8RVP - chains 1 and Z of the 34 polymer chains in the assembly; structure by electron microscopy, 2.28 A resolution.

Chain 1:
Name: Proteasome subunit beta type-6
From: Saccharomyces cerevisiae
UniProtKB: P23724 (PSB6_YEAST); residues -18 to 222 here correspond to UniProt positions 1-241 (UniProt number = residue number + 19)
Chain sequence (241 residues; row label = number of the first residue in the row; numbers below 1 keep their minus sign (Met-18 is residue -18)):
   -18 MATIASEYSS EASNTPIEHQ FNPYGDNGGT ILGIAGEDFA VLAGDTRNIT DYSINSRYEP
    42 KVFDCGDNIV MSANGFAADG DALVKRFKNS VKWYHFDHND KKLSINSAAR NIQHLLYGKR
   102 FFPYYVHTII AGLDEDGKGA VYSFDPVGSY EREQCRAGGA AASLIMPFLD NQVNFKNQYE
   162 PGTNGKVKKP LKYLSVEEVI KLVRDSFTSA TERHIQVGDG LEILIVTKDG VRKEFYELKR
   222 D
Unresolved in the structure: -18 to 0, 158-169

Chain Z:
Name: Proteasome subunit beta type-5
From: Saccharomyces cerevisiae
Notes: EC 3.4.25.1
UniProtKB: P30656 (PSB5_YEAST); residues 1-287 here = UniProt positions 1-287
Chain sequence (287 residues; each row starts with the number of its first residue):
     1 MQAIADSFSV PNRLVKELQY DNEQNLESDF VTGASQFQRL APSLTVPPIA SPQQFLRAHT
    61 DDSRNPDCKI KIAHGTTTLA FRFQGGIIVA VDSRATAGNW VASQTVKKVI EINPFLLGTM
   121 AGGAADCQFW ETWLGSQCRL HELREKERIS VAAASKILSN LVYQYKGAGL SMGTMICGYT
   181 RKEGPTIYYV DSDGTRLKGD IFCVGSGQTF AYGVLDSNYK WDLSVEDALY LGKRSILAAA
   241 HRDAYSGGSV NLYHVTEDGW IYHGNHDVGE LFWKVKEEEG SFNNVIG
Unresolved in the structure: 11-12, 96, 240-249, 266-287

How chain 1 and chain Z interact:
Contacting residue pairs (76):
  Gln1(1) - Ile49(Z)
  Asn3(1) - His59(Z)  hydrogen bond
  Pro4(1) - Phe55(Z)  hydrophobic
  Tyr5(1) - His59(Z)
  Asp7(1) - Asn65(Z)  hydrogen bond
  Asn55(1) - Cys68(Z)
  Arg67(1) - Ser28(Z)  hydrogen bond (side chain-backbone)
  Arg67(1) - Phe30(Z)
  Asn70(1) - Asp29(Z)  hydrogen bond (side chain-backbone)
  Asn70(1) - Phe30(Z)  hydrogen bond (side chain-backbone)
  Ser71(1) - Phe30(Z)
  Ser71(1) - Phe37(Z)
  Trp74(1) - Phe30(Z)  hydrogen bond (side chain-backbone)
  Trp74(1) - Val31(Z)
  Trp74(1) - Thr32(Z)
  Trp74(1) - Gly33(Z)
  Arg91(1) - Thr132(Z)
  Asn92(1) - Phe37(Z)
  His95(1) - Phe129(Z)
  Leu96(1) - Phe30(Z)  hydrophobic
  Leu96(1) - Phe37(Z)  hydrophobic
  Tyr98(1) - Leu44(Z)
  Tyr98(1) - Ala125(Z)
  Tyr98(1) - Asp126(Z)  hydrogen bond
  Tyr98(1) - Phe129(Z)  hydrophobic
  Tyr98(1) - Trp130(Z)  hydrogen bond
  Tyr98(1) - Leu170(Z)
  Gly99(1) - Ser43(Z)
  Gly99(1) - Leu44(Z)
  Gly99(1) - Thr45(Z)  hydrogen bond (backbone-backbone)
  Lys100(1) - Thr45(Z)
  Arg101(1) - Asp126(Z)  salt bridge
  Arg101(1) - Gly169(Z)  hydrogen bond (side chain-backbone)
  Phe102(1) - Leu44(Z)  hydrophobic
  Phe102(1) - Thr45(Z)
  Phe102(1) - Val46(Z)  hydrophobic
  Phe102(1) - Pro47(Z)
  Phe102(1) - Leu56(Z)  hydrophobic
  Phe102(1) - Ala168(Z)  hydrophobic
  Phe103(1) - Thr45(Z)
  Phe103(1) - Pro47(Z)  hydrophobic
  Phe103(1) - Phe55(Z)  hydrophobic
  Tyr106(1) - Arg64(Z)
  Tyr106(1) - Asn65(Z)  hydrogen bond
  Tyr106(1) - Cys68(Z)  hydrophobic
  Val107(1) - Cys68(Z)
  His108(1) - Asp67(Z)
  His108(1) - Cys68(Z)
  Asp126(1) - Ile70(Z)
  Asp126(1) - Lys71(Z)  hydrogen bond (side chain-backbone)
  Pro127(1) - Cys68(Z)
  Pro127(1) - Lys69(Z)
  Val128(1) - Ile70(Z)  hydrophobic
  Val128(1) - Ala125(Z)
  Ser130(1) - Lys71(Z)
  Ser130(1) - Ala124(Z)
  Ser130(1) - Ala125(Z)
  Ser130(1) - Gln128(Z)  hydrogen bond
  Glu132(1) - Val106(Z)
  Arg133(1) - Ser103(Z)  hydrogen bond
  Arg133(1) - Gln104(Z)
  Glu134(1) - Trp100(Z)
  Glu134(1) - Val101(Z)
  Glu134(1) - Ser103(Z)
  Gln135(1) - Val101(Z)  hydrogen bond (backbone-backbone)
  Gln135(1) - Ala102(Z)
  Gln135(1) - Ser103(Z)
  Cys136(1) - Trp100(Z)
  Cys136(1) - Val101(Z)  hydrogen bond (backbone-backbone)
  Arg137(1) - Asn99(Z)
  Arg137(1) - Trp100(Z)
  Ala138(1) - Asn99(Z)
  Gly139(1) - Asp67(Z)
  Gly140(1) - Asp67(Z)  hydrogen bond (backbone-side chain)
  Met147(1) - Asn99(Z)
  Phe156(1) - Val101(Z)  hydrophobic
Interface residues without a listed pair, chain 1 (45 interface residues in all): Asp78, Gln94, Pro104, Tyr131, Ala143, Ser144, Asp151
Interface residues without a listed pair, chain Z (44 interface residues in all): Ala34, Gln36, Gly98, Tyr165

Summary:
45 residues of chain 1 and 44 residues of chain Z are in contact; the contacts include 17 hydrogen bonds and 1
salt bridge. Among the polar pairs are Arg101(1)-Asp126(Z), Asn3(1)-His59(Z) and Asp7(1)-Asn65(Z).
Chain 1 is Proteasome subunit beta type-6 and chain Z is Proteasome subunit beta type-5, both from
Saccharomyces cerevisiae; the structure, Proteasomal late precursor complex from pre1-1, state 2, was
determined by electron microscopy together with 8RVL, 8RVO, 8RVQ and 9GBK from the same study.
